Entry 7RYP (electron microscopy, 4.80 A resolution (low resolution: residue-level contacts below are approximate; hydrogen-bond / salt-bridge calls are withheld)); this record covers chains A and B.

# Chain A
Protein: Kinesin-like protein KIF15
From: Homo sapiens
UniProtKB: Q9NS87 (KIF15_HUMAN); numbering as in UniProt (aligned over 1-375)
Sequence (375 residues; each row starts with the number of its first residue):
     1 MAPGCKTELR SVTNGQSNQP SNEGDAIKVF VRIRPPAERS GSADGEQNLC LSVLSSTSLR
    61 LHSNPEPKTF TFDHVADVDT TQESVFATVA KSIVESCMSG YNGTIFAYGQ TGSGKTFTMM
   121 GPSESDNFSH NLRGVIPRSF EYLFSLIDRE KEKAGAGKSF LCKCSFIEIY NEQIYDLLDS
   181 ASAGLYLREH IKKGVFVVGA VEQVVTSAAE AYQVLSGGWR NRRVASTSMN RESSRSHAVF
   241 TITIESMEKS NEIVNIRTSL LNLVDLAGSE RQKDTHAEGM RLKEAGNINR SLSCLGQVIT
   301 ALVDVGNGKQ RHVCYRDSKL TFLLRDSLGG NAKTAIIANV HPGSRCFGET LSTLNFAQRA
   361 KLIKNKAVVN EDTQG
Not modelled in the structure: 1-23, 299-317
UniProt features mapped onto this chain:
  - binding site (ATP): Gly109 to Thr116

# Chain B
Protein: KIF-binding protein
From: Homo sapiens
UniProtKB: Q96EK5 (KBP_HUMAN); residues 1-621 here = UniProt positions 1-621
Sequence (621 residues; row label = number of the first residue in the row):
     1 MANVPWAEVC EKFQAALALS RVELHKNPEK EPYKSKYSAR ALLEEVKALL GPAPEDEDER
    61 PEAEDGPGAG DHALGLPAEV VEPEGPVAQR AVRLAVIEFH LGVNHIDTEE LSAGEEHLVK
   121 CLRLLRRYRL SHDCISLCIQ AQNNLGILWS EREEIETAQA YLESSEALYN QYMKEVGSPP
   181 LDPTERFLPE EEKLTEQERS KRFEKVYTHN LYYLAQVYQH LEMFEKAAHY CHSTLKRQLE
   241 HNAYHPIEWA INAATLSQFY INKLCFMEAR HCLSAANVIF GQTGKISATE DTPEAEGEVP
   301 ELYHQRKGEI ARCWIKYCLT LMQNAQLSMQ DNIGELDLDK QSELRALRKK ELDEEESIRK
   361 KAVQFGTGEL CDAISAVEEK VSYLRPLDFE EARELFLLGQ HYVFEAKEFF QIDGYVTDHI
   421 EVVQDHSALF KVLAFFETDM ERRCKMHKRR IAMLEPLTVD LNPQYYLLVN RQIQFEIAHA
   481 YYDMMDLKVA IADRLRDPDS HIVKKINNLN KSALKYYQLF LDSLRDPNKV FPEHIGEDVL
   541 RPAMLAKFRV ARLYGKIITA DPKKELENLA TSLEHYKFIV DYCEKHPEAA QEIEVELELS
   601 KEMVSLLPTK MERFRTKMAL T
Not modelled in the structure: 1-4, 23-31, 55-85, 129-134, 174-199, 283-300, 487-621
UniProt features mapped onto this chain:
  - modified residue: Ser178 (Phosphoserine)

# How chain A and chain B interact
Residue-residue contacts (24):
  Arg188(A) - Ile412(B)
  Glu189(A) - Ile412(B)
  Glu189(A) - Gly414(B)
  Ile191(A) - Val459(B)
  Lys192(A) - Thr458(B)
  Lys192(A) - Val459(B)
  Lys192(A) - Asp460(B)
  Lys192(A) - Leu461(B)
  Lys193(A) - Val459(B)
  Lys193(A) - Leu461(B)
  Lys193(A) - Asn462(B)
  Gly194(A) - Asn462(B)
  Ser269(A) - His220(B)
  Glu270(A) - His220(B)
  Arg271(A) - Gln216(B)
  Gln272(A) - Tyr212(B)
  Gln272(A) - Gln216(B)
  Lys273(A) - Tyr212(B)
  Asp274(A) - Tyr213(B)
  Thr275(A) - Tyr212(B)
  Glu278(A) - Tyr212(B)
  Gly279(A) - Tyr212(B)
  Arg290(A) - Asn262(B)
  Val298(A) - Tyr415(B)
Also at the interface, not in a pair above, chain A (20 interface residues in all): Leu282, Lys283, Asn287
Also at the interface, not in a pair above, chain B (17 interface residues in all): Ser150, Thr255, Asp413, Pro463

# In short
20 residues of chain A face 17 of chain B across their interface. Curated annotation (UniProt) lists 8
ATP-binding residues on chain A.
Here chain A is Kinesin-like protein KIF15 and chain B is KIF-binding protein, both from Homo sapiens. Entry
7RYP (Cryo-EM structure of KIFBP:KIF15) was determined by electron microscopy, deposited together with 7RSI,
7RSQ and 7RYQ.
